PDB entry 5PZL | X-ray diffraction, 2.06 A resolution | chain A

== Chain A ==
Name: RNA-directed RNA polymerase
Organism: Hepatitis C virus genotype 1b (isolate Con1)
Notes: EC 2.7.7.48
UniProt: Q9WMX2 (POLG_HCVCO); residues 1-573 here correspond to UniProt positions 2420-2992 (UniProt number = residue number + 2419)
Amino-acid sequence (574 residues; row label = number of the first residue in the row; numbering starts at 0):
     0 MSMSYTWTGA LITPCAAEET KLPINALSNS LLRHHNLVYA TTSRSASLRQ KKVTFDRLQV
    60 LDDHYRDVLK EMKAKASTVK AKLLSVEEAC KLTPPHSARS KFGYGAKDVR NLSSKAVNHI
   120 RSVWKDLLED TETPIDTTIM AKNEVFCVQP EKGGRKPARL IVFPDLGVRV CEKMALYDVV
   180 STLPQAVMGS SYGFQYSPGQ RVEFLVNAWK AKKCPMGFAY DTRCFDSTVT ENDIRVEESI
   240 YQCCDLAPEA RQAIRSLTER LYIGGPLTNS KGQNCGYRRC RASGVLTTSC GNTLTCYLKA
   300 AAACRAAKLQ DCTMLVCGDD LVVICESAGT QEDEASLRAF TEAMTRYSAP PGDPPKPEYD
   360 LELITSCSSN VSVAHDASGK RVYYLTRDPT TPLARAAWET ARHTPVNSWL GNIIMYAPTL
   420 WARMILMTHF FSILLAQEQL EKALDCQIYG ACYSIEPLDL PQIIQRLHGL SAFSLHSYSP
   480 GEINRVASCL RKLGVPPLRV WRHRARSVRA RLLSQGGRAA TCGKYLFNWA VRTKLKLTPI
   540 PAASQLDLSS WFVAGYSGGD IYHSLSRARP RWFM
Not modelled in the structure: 0, 15-36
Sequence notes: expression tag (0)
UniProt features mapped onto this chain:
  - binding site (Mg(2+)): Asp220, Asp318, Asp319
  - modified residue (Phosphoserine): Ser29, Ser42
Small-molecule neighbours:
  - 23E ((2E)-3-(4-{[(1-{[(13-cyclohexyl-6-oxo-6,7-dihydro-5H-indolo[1,2-d][1,4]benzodiazepin-10-yl)carbonyl]amino}cyclopentyl)carbonyl]amino}phenyl)prop-2-enoic acid): Leu392, Ala393, Ala395, Ala396, Thr399, Ile424, Leu425, His428, Phe429, Leu492, Gly493, Val494, Pro495, Pro496, Arg498, Val499, Trp500, Arg503
  - 8XV (2-({3-[1-(2-cyclopropylethyl)-6-fluoro-4-hydroxy-2-oxo-1,2-dihydroquinolin-3-yl]-1,1-dioxo-1,4-dihydro-1lambda~6~,2,4-benzothiadiazin-7-yl}oxy)acetamide): Phe193, Pro197, Arg200, Asp225, Thr287, Ser288, Asn291, Cys316, Gly317, Asp318, Asp319, Cys366, Ser368, Leu384, Gly410, Asn411, Met414, Tyr415, Gln446, Ile447, Tyr448, Gly449, Ser556

== Summary ==
Bound to chain A: compound 23E and compound 8XV. Curated annotation (UniProt) lists 3 Mg2+-binding residues.
Chain A is RNA-directed RNA polymerase (Hepatitis C virus genotype 1b (isolate Con1)); the structure, Crystal
structure of the hepatitis C virus NS5B RNA-dependent RNA polymerase in complex with
2-({3-[1-(2-cyclopropylethyl)-6-fluoro-4-hydroxy-2-oxo-1,2-dihydroquinolin-3-yl]-1,1-dioxo-1,4-dihydro-1lambda~6~,2,4-benzothiadiazin-7-yl}oxy)acetamide,
was determined by X-ray diffraction together with 5PZK, 5PZM, 5PZN, 5PZO and 5PZP from the same study.
